3WKJ - chains E and F of the 10 polymer chains in the assembly; structure by X-ray diffraction, 2.80 A resolution.

Chain E:
Protein: Histone H3.1
Organism: Homo sapiens
UniProt: P68431 (H31_HUMAN); residues 0-135 here correspond to UniProt positions 1-136 (UniProt number = residue number + 1)
Sequence (139 residues; row label = number of the first residue in the row; numbers below 1 keep their minus sign (Gly-3 is residue -3)):
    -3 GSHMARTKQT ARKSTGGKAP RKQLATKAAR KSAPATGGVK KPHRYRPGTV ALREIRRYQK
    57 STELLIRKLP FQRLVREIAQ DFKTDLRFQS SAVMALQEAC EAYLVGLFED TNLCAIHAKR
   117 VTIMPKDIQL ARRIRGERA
Not modelled in the structure: -3 to 37
Construct notes: expression tag (-3 to -1)
Curated features (UniProtKB/Swiss-Prot):
  - modified residue: Arg2 (Asymmetric dimethylarginine), Thr3 (Phosphothreonine), Lys4 (Allysine), Gln5 (5-glutamyl dopamine), Thr6 (Phosphothreonine), Arg8 (Citrulline), Lys9 (N6,N6,N6-trimethyllysine), Ser10 (ADP-ribosylserine), Thr11 (Phosphothreonine), Lys14 (N6-(2-hydroxyisobutyryl)lysine), Arg17 (Asymmetric dimethylarginine), Lys18 (N6-(2-hydroxyisobutyryl)lysine), Lys23 (N6-(2-hydroxyisobutyryl)lysine), Arg26 (Citrulline), Lys27 (N6,N6,N6-trimethyllysine), Ser28 (ADP-ribosylserine), Lys36 (N6,N6,N6-trimethyllysine), Lys37 (N6-methyllysine), Tyr41 (Phosphotyrosine), Lys56 (N6,N6,N6-trimethyllysine) and 8 more in UniProt
  - lipidation: Lys18 (N6-decanoyllysine)

Chain F:
Protein: Histone H4
Organism: Homo sapiens
UniProt: P62805 (H4_HUMAN); residues 0-102 here correspond to UniProt positions 1-103 (UniProt number = residue number + 1)
Sequence (106 residues; each row starts with the number of its first residue; numbers below 1 keep their minus sign (Gly-3 is residue -3)):
    -3 GSHMSGRGKG GKGLGKGGAK RHRKVLRDNI QGITKPAIRR LARRGGVKRI SGLIYEETRG
    57 VLKVFLENVI RDAVTYTEHA KRKTVTAMDV VYALKRQGRT LYGFGG
Not modelled in the structure: -3 to 18
Construct notes: expression tag (-3 to -1)
Curated features (UniProtKB/Swiss-Prot):
  - DNA-binding region: Lys16 to Lys20
  - modified residue: Ser1 (N-acetylserine), Arg3 (Asymmetric dimethylarginine), Lys5 (N6-(2-hydroxyisobutyryl)lysine), Lys8 (N6-(2-hydroxyisobutyryl)lysine), Lys12 (N6-(2-hydroxyisobutyryl)lysine), Lys16 (N6-(2-hydroxyisobutyryl)lysine), Lys20 (N6,N6,N6-trimethyllysine), Lys31 (N6-(2-hydroxyisobutyryl)lysine), Lys44 (N6-(2-hydroxyisobutyryl)lysine), Ser47 (Phosphoserine), Tyr51 (Phosphotyrosine), Lys59 (N6-(2-hydroxyisobutyryl)lysine), Lys77 (N6-(2-hydroxyisobutyryl)lysine), Lys79 (N6-(2-hydroxyisobutyryl)lysine), Thr80 (Phosphothreonine), Tyr88 (Phosphotyrosine), Lys91 (N6-(2-hydroxyisobutyryl)lysine)
  - cross-link (Glycyl lysine isopeptide (Lys-Gly)): Lys12 (interchain with G-Cter in SUMO2), Lys20 (interchain with G-Cter in SUMO2), Lys31 (interchain with G-Cter in SUMO2), Lys59 (interchain with G-Cter in SUMO2), Lys79 (interchain with G-Cter in SUMO2), Lys91 (interchain with G-Cter in SUMO2)

Chain E / chain F interface:
Pairs across the interface (101):
  Gly44(E) - Lys44(F)
  Ala47(E) - Arg39(F)
  Ala47(E) - Lys44(F)
  Glu50(E) - Arg35(F)  salt bridge
  Glu50(E) - Arg39(F)  salt bridge
  Ile51(E) - Arg39(F)
  Ile51(E) - Gly42(F)
  Ile51(E) - Val43(F)
  Tyr54(E) - Arg36(F)
  Tyr54(E) - Arg39(F)
  Tyr54(E) - Arg40(F)  hydrogen bond (backbone-side chain)
  Gln55(E) - Arg40(F)  hydrogen bond (side chain-backbone)
  Gln55(E) - Gly42(F)
  Ser57(E) - Arg40(F)  hydrogen bond (backbone-side chain)
  Thr58(E) - Arg40(F)
  Glu59(E) - Arg40(F)  salt bridge
  Leu61(E) - Ala33(F)
  Leu61(E) - Arg36(F)  hydrogen bond (backbone-side chain)
  Leu61(E) - Arg40(F)
  Ile62(E) - Ile29(F)  hydrophobic
  Ile62(E) - Leu37(F)  hydrophobic
  Arg63(E) - Gly28(F)  hydrogen bond (side chain-backbone)
  Arg63(E) - Thr30(F)
  Pro66(E) - Gly28(F)
  Arg69(E) - Asn25(F)
  Leu70(E) - Asn25(F)
  Leu70(E) - Ile26(F)
  Leu70(E) - Leu62(F)  hydrophobic
  Val71(E) - Ile66(F)
  Arg72(E) - Arg19(F)
  Arg72(E) - Leu22(F)
  Glu73(E) - Leu22(F)
  Glu73(E) - Arg23(F)
  Glu73(E) - Asp24(F)
  Glu73(E) - Asn25(F)  hydrogen bond
  Ile74(E) - Leu62(F)  hydrophobic
  Ile74(E) - Glu63(F)
  Ile74(E) - Ile66(F)  hydrophobic
  Ala75(E) - Ile66(F)  hydrophobic
  Gln76(E) - Leu22(F)
  Phe78(E) - Glu63(F)
  Phe78(E) - Arg67(F)
  Lys79(E) - Glu74(F)  salt bridge
  Asp81(E) - Lys79(F)  salt bridge
  Leu82(E) - Val70(F)  hydrophobic
  Leu82(E) - Lys79(F)
  Arg83(E) - Lys79(F)  hydrogen bond (backbone-backbone)
  Arg83(E) - Thr80(F)
  Arg83(E) - Val81(F)  hydrogen bond (backbone-backbone)
  Phe84(E) - Val81(F)  hydrophobic
  Gln85(E) - Val81(F)  hydrogen bond (backbone-backbone)
  Gln85(E) - Thr82(F)
  Gln85(E) - Ala83(F)  hydrogen bond (side chain-backbone)
  Ser87(E) - Ala83(F)
  Ser87(E) - Phe100(F)
  Ala88(E) - Val81(F)
  Ala88(E) - Thr82(F)
  Ala88(E) - Ala83(F)
  Ala88(E) - Val86(F)
  Met90(E) - Phe100(F)
  Ala91(E) - Val86(F)  hydrophobic
  Ala91(E) - Leu97(F)
  Ala91(E) - Phe100(F)  hydrophobic
  Leu92(E) - Val65(F)  hydrophobic
  Leu92(E) - Val86(F)  hydrophobic
  Glu94(E) - Phe100(F)
  Ala95(E) - Leu90(F)  hydrophobic
  Cys96(E) - Leu58(F)  hydrophobic
  Cys96(E) - Phe61(F)  hydrophobic
  Cys96(E) - Leu62(F)  hydrophobic
  Glu97(E) - Leu37(F)
  Tyr99(E) - Val57(F)
  Tyr99(E) - Phe61(F)  hydrophobic
  Tyr99(E) - Arg95(F)
  Leu100(E) - Leu37(F)  hydrophobic
  Val101(E) - Leu37(F)  hydrophobic
  Val101(E) - Gly41(F)
  Leu103(E) - Val57(F)  hydrophobic
  Phe104(E) - Ile34(F)  hydrophobic
  Phe104(E) - Leu37(F)
  Phe104(E) - Ala38(F)  hydrophobic
  Phe104(E) - Val43(F)
  Phe104(E) - Thr54(F)
  Glu105(E) - Gly41(F)
  Asn108(E) - Gly42(F)  hydrogen bond (side chain-backbone)
  Asn108(E) - Val43(F)
  Val117(E) - Arg45(F)
  Thr118(E) - Arg45(F)  hydrogen bond
  Thr118(E) - Ile46(F)
  Thr118(E) - Ser47(F)
  Ile119(E) - Val43(F)  hydrophobic
  Ile119(E) - Arg45(F)  hydrogen bond (backbone-backbone)
  Ile119(E) - Ser47(F)  hydrogen bond (backbone-backbone)
  Ile119(E) - Ile50(F)
  Met120(E) - Ile50(F)
  Pro121(E) - Leu49(F)  hydrophobic
  Pro121(E) - Ile50(F)
  Pro121(E) - Glu53(F)
  Ile124(E) - Ile50(F)  hydrophobic
  Gln125(E) - Glu53(F)  hydrogen bond
  Arg128(E) - Val57(F)
Also at the interface, not in a pair above, chain E (55 interface residues in all): Leu48, Phe67, Ala98
Also at the interface, not in a pair above, chain F (49 interface residues in all): Lys59

In short:
55 residues of chain E face 49 of chain F across their interface; the contacts include 15 hydrogen bonds and 5
salt bridges. Polar contacts include Glu50(E)-Arg35(F), Glu50(E)-Arg39(F) and Glu59(E)-Arg40(F). Curated
annotation (UniProt) lists a DNA-binding region on chain F.
Here chain E is Histone H3.1 and chain F is Histone H4, both from Homo sapiens. Entry 3WKJ (The nucleosome
containing human TSH2B) was determined by X-ray diffraction.
